PDB entry 6M4L | X-ray diffraction, 1.60 A resolution | chain A

[Chain A]
Protein: Alpha-amylase
Organism: Eisenia fetida
Notes: EC 3.2.1.1
UniProtKB: A0A173N065 (A0A173N065_EISFE); residues 18-510 here = UniProt positions 18-510
Chain sequence (520 residues; numbered 14 to 533; the number before each row is that of its first residue):
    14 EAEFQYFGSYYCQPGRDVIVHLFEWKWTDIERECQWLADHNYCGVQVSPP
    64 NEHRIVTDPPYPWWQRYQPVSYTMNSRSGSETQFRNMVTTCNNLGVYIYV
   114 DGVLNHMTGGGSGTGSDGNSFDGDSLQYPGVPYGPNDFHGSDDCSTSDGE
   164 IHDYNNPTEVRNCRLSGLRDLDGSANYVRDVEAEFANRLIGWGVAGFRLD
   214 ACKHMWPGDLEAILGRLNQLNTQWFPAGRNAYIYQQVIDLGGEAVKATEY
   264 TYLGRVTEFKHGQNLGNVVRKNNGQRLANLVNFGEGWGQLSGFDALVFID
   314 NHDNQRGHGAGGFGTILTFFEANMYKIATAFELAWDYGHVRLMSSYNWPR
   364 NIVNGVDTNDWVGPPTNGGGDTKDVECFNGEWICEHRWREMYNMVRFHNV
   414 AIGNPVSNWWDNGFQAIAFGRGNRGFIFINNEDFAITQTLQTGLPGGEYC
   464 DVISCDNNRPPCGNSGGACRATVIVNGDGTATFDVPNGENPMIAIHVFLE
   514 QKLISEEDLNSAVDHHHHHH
Disordered / not traced: 14-16, 513-533
Differences from the reference sequence: expression tag (14-17, 511-533); engineered mutation Gln249 (Glu in A0A173N065)
Disulfides: Cys25-Cys56, Cys47-Cys104, Cys157-Cys176, Cys390-Cys397, Cys463-Cys475, Cys468-Cys482
Metal / ion sites: Ca2+: Asn118, Arg174, Asp183, His217

[Summary]
Asn118, Arg174, Asp183 and His217 form the Ca2+ site.
Chain A is Alpha-amylase (Eisenia fetida); the structure, X-ray crystal structure of the E249Q mutant of
alpha-amylase I from Eisenia fetida, was determined by X-ray diffraction together with 6M4K and 6M4M from the
same study.
